PDB entry 7M9A | electron microscopy, 3.90 A resolution | chains D and E of the 14 polymer chains in the assembly

== Chain D (and E) ==
Protein: TnsC
Source organism: Scytonema hofmannii
Notes: chain E of this document is another copy of the same molecule, construct and numbering; everything in this record applies to it too
Sequence (276 residues; row label = number of the first residue in the row):
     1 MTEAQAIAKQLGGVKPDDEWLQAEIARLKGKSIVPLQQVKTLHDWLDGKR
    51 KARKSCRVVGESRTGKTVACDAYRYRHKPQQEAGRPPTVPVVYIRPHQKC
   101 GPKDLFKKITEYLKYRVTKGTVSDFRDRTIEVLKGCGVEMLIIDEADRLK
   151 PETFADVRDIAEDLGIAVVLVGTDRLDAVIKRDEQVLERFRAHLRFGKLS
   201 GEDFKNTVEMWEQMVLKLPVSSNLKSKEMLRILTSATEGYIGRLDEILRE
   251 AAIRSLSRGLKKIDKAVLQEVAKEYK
Not modelled in the structure: 1-18, 276
Small-molecule neighbours: ADP (adenosine-5'-diphosphate): Lys31, Ser32, Ile33, Val34, Leu36, Glu61, Ser62, Arg63, Thr64, Gly65, Lys66, Thr67, Val68, Glu145, Trp211, Ile241, Gly242, Asp245
What the authors report for this chain:
  - catalytic residues: Glu145

== Interface between chain D and chain E ==
Residue-residue contacts (22; chain D residue first):
  Lys49(D) with Tyr275(E)
  Lys51(D) with Lys29(E), hydrogen bond (backbone-side chain)
  Lys54(D) with Glu246(E), salt bridge; Tyr275(E)
  Ser123(D) with Asp104(E), hydrogen bond
  Arg126(D) with His97(E)
  Asp127(D) with Lys107(E), salt bridge
  Glu152(D) with Lys99(E), salt bridge
  Ala155(D) with Gln98(E)
  Asp156(D) with Gln98(E)
  Asp159(D) with Gln98(E); Arg148(E), salt bridge
  Glu162(D) with Arg95(E), salt bridge
  Asp163(D) with Arg95(E), salt bridge
  Gln185(D) with Ser62(E), hydrogen bond; Arg175(E), hydrogen bond
  Glu188(D) with Ser62(E); Arg63(E), hydrogen bond (backbone-side chain)
  Arg189(D) with Arg63(E)
  Arg191(D) with Arg63(E); Arg243(E)
  Ala192(D) with Glu274(E)

== Overview ==
Chain D and chain E form an interface of 17 and 15 residues respectively, with 5 hydrogen bonds and 6 salt
bridges. Polar pairs include Lys54(D)-Glu246(E), Asp127(D)-Lys107(E) and Glu152(D)-Lys99(E). Bound to chain D:
ADP. The paper reports the catalytic residue Glu145(D).
Chain D and chain E are both TnsC (Scytonema hofmannii); the structure, ADP-AlF3 bound TnsC structure from
ShCAST system, was determined by electron microscopy, deposited together with 7M99, 7M9B, 7M9C and 7N6I.
